PDB entry 6W21 | electron microscopy, 3.30 A resolution | chains B and C of the 21 polymer chains in the assembly

== Chain B (and C) ==
Protein: ATP-dependent Clp protease ATP-binding subunit ClpA
Source organism: Escherichia coli (strain K12)
Notes: chain C of this document is another copy of the same molecule, construct and numbering; everything in this record applies to it too
UniProt: P0ABH9 (CLPA_ECOLI); residues 1-758 here = UniProt positions 1-758
Chain sequence (758 residues; numbered 1 to 758; the number before each row is that of its first residue):
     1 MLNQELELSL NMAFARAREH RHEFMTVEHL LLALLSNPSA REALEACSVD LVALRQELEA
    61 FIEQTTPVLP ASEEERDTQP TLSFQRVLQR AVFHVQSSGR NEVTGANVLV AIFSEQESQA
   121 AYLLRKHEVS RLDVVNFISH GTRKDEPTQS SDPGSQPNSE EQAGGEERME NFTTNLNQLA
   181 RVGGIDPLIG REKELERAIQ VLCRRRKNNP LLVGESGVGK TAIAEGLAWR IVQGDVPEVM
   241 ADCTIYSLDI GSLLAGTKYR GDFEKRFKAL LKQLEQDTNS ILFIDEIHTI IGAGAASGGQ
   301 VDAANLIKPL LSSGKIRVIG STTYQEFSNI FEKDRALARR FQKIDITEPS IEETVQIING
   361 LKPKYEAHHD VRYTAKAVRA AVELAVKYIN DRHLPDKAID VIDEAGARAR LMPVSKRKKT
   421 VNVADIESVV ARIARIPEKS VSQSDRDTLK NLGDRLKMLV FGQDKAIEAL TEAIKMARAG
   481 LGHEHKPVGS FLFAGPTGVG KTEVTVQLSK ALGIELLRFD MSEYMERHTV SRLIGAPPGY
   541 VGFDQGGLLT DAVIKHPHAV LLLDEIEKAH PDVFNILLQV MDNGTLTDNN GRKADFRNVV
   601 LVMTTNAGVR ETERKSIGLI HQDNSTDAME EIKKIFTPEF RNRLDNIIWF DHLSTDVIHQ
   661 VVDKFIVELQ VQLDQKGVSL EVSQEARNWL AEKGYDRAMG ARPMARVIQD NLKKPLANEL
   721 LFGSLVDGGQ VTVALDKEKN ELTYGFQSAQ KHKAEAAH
Disordered / not traced: 1-168, 747-758
Swiss-Prot annotation at these positions:
  - binding site (ATP): Gly-214 to Thr-221, Gly-495 to Thr-502
Residues lining bound ligands:
  - ADP (adenosine-5'-diphosphate): Leu-459, Val-460, Phe-461, Gln-463, Thr-497, Gly-498, Val-499, Gly-500, Lys-501, Thr-502, Glu-503, Leu-653, Val-661, Lys-664, Phe-665, Arg-702
  - ATP (adenosine-5'-triphosphate), molecule 1: Asp-186, Pro-187, Leu-188, Ile-189, Ser-216, Val-218, Gly-219, Lys-220, Thr-221, Ala-222, Ile-223, Glu-286, Thr-323, Ile-357, Leu-361, Tyr-365, Pro-395, Ile-399
  - ATP, molecule 2: Arg-206, Ala-336, Arg-339, Arg-340
  - ATP, molecule 3: Asp-582, Glu-639, Arg-643

== How chain B and chain C interact ==
Residue-residue contacts (143; chain B residue first):
  Glu-196(B) / Leu-411(C)
  Arg-197(B) / Arg-432(C)  hydrogen bond (side chain-backbone)
  Arg-197(B) / Ile-433(C)
  Ile-199(B) / Leu-411(C)  hydrophobic
  Gln-200(B) / Glu-404(C)
  Gln-200(B) / Ala-407(C)
  Gln-200(B) / Arg-408(C)
  Gln-200(B) / Arg-432(C)  hydrogen bond
  Val-201(B) / Glu-404(C)
  Cys-203(B) / His-369(C)
  Arg-204(B) / His-369(C)
  Arg-204(B) / Asp-400(C)  salt bridge
  Arg-204(B) / Asp-403(C)  salt bridge
  Arg-204(B) / Glu-404(C)  salt bridge
  Arg-204(B) / Ala-407(C)
  Arg-205(B) / Asp-186(C)  salt bridge
  Arg-205(B) / Lys-364(C)
  Arg-205(B) / Tyr-365(C)  hydrogen bond
  Arg-205(B) / His-368(C)
  Arg-205(B) / His-369(C)
  Arg-205(B) / Asp-403(C)  hydrogen bond (backbone-side chain)
  Arg-206(B) / Asp-186(C)  salt bridge
  Arg-206(B) / Tyr-365(C)
  Arg-206(B) / Asp-403(C)  hydrogen bond (backbone-side chain)
  Lys-207(B) / Asp-396(C)  salt bridge
  Lys-207(B) / Asp-400(C)  salt bridge
  Glu-215(B) / Lys-555(C)  salt bridge
  Glu-238(B) / Val-414(C)
  Val-239(B) / Leu-411(C)  hydrophobic
  Tyr-259(B) / Lys-258(C)
  Arg-260(B) / Thr-257(C)  hydrogen bond
  Arg-260(B) / Lys-258(C)
  Arg-260(B) / Phe-263(C)
  Arg-260(B) / Glu-264(C)  salt bridge
  Arg-260(B) / Ala-293(C)
  Arg-260(B) / Gly-294(C)  hydrogen bond (side chain-backbone)
  Arg-260(B) / Ala-296(C)
  Gly-261(B) / Leu-254(C)
  Gly-261(B) / Ala-255(C)
  Lys-265(B) / Ala-255(C)
  Lys-268(B) / Asp-249(C)  salt bridge
  Lys-268(B) / Gly-251(C)
  Lys-268(B) / Ser-252(C)
  Gln-300(B) / Thr-289(C)
  Val-301(B) / Leu-254(C)  hydrophobic
  Asn-305(B) / Glu-286(C)
  Asn-305(B) / Thr-289(C)
  Leu-306(B) / Gly-251(C)
  Lys-308(B) / Glu-286(C)
  Lys-308(B) / Glu-326(C)  salt bridge
  Tyr-324(B) / Lys-555(C)
  Ser-328(B) / Arg-592(C)  hydrogen bond (backbone-side chain)
  Asn-329(B) / Asp-544(C)
  Glu-332(B) / Arg-592(C)  salt bridge
  Lys-333(B) / Asn-590(C)  hydrogen bond
  Lys-333(B) / Arg-592(C)
  Arg-335(B) / Ser-216(C)
  Arg-335(B) / Asp-391(C)  salt bridge
  Ala-336(B) / Ser-216(C)
  Ala-338(B) / Arg-392(C)
  Arg-339(B) / Ser-216(C)
  Arg-339(B) / Gly-217(C)
  Arg-339(B) / Arg-392(C)
  Arg-339(B) / Asp-396(C)  salt bridge
  Phe-341(B) / Arg-392(C)  hydrogen bond (backbone-side chain)
  Gln-342(B) / Arg-392(C)  hydrogen bond
  Gln-342(B) / Asp-400(C)  hydrogen bond
  Lys-343(B) / Arg-435(C)
  Asp-345(B) / Arg-435(C)  salt bridge
  Lys-439(B) / Lys-676(C)
  Arg-446(B) / Leu-721(C)
  Arg-446(B) / Phe-722(C)
  Lys-450(B) / Phe-722(C)
  Glu-472(B) / Lys-714(C)
  Glu-472(B) / Asn-718(C)  hydrogen bond
  Lys-475(B) / Asn-718(C)  hydrogen bond
  Lys-475(B) / Leu-721(C)
  Lys-475(B) / Phe-722(C)
  Met-476(B) / Gln-709(C)
  Met-476(B) / Lys-713(C)
  Met-476(B) / Lys-714(C)
  Ala-479(B) / Lys-676(C)
  Ala-479(B) / Leu-720(C)  hydrophobic
  Ala-479(B) / Leu-721(C)  hydrophobic
  Gly-480(B) / Gln-672(C)
  Leu-481(B) / Leu-669(C)  hydrophobic
  Leu-481(B) / Gln-672(C)
  Leu-481(B) / Leu-673(C)  hydrophobic
  Leu-481(B) / Lys-713(C)  hydrogen bond (backbone-side chain)
  Leu-481(B) / Leu-716(C)  hydrophobic
  Leu-481(B) / Ala-717(C)
  Gly-482(B) / Gln-672(C)  hydrogen bond (backbone-side chain)
  His-483(B) / Gln-709(C)
  Lys-486(B) / Arg-702(C)
  Arg-527(B) / Met-525(C)  hydrogen bond (side chain-backbone)
  Arg-527(B) / Glu-526(C)  salt bridge
  His-528(B) / Glu-526(C)
  Ile-534(B) / Glu-523(C)
  Pro-537(B) / His-528(C)
  Pro-537(B) / Thr-529(C)
  Pro-538(B) / Ser-531(C)
  Pro-538(B) / Arg-532(C)
  Pro-538(B) / Ala-536(C)
  Pro-538(B) / Gly-542(C)
  Gly-539(B) / Ala-536(C)
  Gly-539(B) / Tyr-540(C)
  Gly-539(B) / Val-541(C)
  Gly-539(B) / Gly-542(C)
  Tyr-540(B) / His-528(C)
  Tyr-540(B) / Val-541(C)
  Phe-543(B) / Val-541(C)  hydrophobic
  Phe-543(B) / Gln-545(C)
  Asp-572(B) / Met-525(C)
  Asn-575(B) / Ser-522(C)  hydrogen bond (backbone-side chain)
  Asn-575(B) / Met-525(C)
  Ile-576(B) / Ser-522(C)
  Ile-576(B) / Met-525(C)  hydrophobic
  Leu-578(B) / Glu-565(C)
  Gln-579(B) / Asp-520(C)
  Gln-579(B) / Ser-522(C)  hydrogen bond
  Gln-579(B) / Glu-523(C)  hydrogen bond
  Asp-582(B) / Arg-702(C)  salt bridge
  Asn-583(B) / Arg-518(C)  hydrogen bond
  Leu-586(B) / Glu-523(C)
  Thr-587(B) / Glu-523(C)  hydrogen bond
  Thr-587(B) / Arg-532(C)  hydrogen bond (backbone-side chain)
  Asp-588(B) / Arg-532(C)  hydrogen bond (backbone-side chain)
  Asn-589(B) / Arg-532(C)
  Gly-591(B) / Leu-548(C)
  Pro-638(B) / Arg-610(C)
  Pro-638(B) / Met-699(C)
  Glu-639(B) / Thr-497(C)
  Glu-639(B) / Lys-568(C)  salt bridge
  Glu-639(B) / Asn-606(C)
  Arg-641(B) / Met-699(C)
  Asn-642(B) / Thr-497(C)
  Asn-642(B) / Met-699(C)  hydrogen bond (side chain-backbone)
  Asn-642(B) / Arg-702(C)
  Asn-642(B) / Pro-703(C)
  Asn-642(B) / Arg-706(C)  hydrogen bond (backbone-side chain)
  Arg-643(B) / Arg-702(C)
  Leu-644(B) / Arg-706(C)
  Asp-645(B) / Arg-706(C)
Interface residues without a listed pair, chain B (84 interface residues in all): Asp-262, Glu-264, Ser-297, Gly-298, Arg-340, Glu-438, Leu-449, Val-530, Val-573
Interface residues without a listed pair, chain C (85 interface residues in all): Tyr-259, Gly-261, His-288, Gly-292, Ala-295, Ile-330, Gly-498, Val-726

== Summary ==
84 residues of chain B face 85 of chain C across their interface; the contacts include 26 hydrogen bonds and
18 salt bridges. Polar contacts include Arg-204(B)/Asp-400(C), Arg-204(B)/Asp-403(C) and
Arg-204(B)/Glu-404(C). Bound to chain B: 3 copies of ATP and ADP.
Both chains are ATP-dependent Clp protease ATP-binding subunit ClpA (Escherichia coli (strain K12)). Entry
6W21 (ClpAP Engaged2 State bound to RepA-GFP) was determined by electron microscopy, deposited together with
6UQE, 6UQO, 6W1Z, 6W20, 6W22, 6W23 and 6W24.
